Entry 7XYA (electron microscopy, 3.30 A resolution); this record covers chains C and N of the 10 polymer chains in the assembly.

[Chain C]
Molecule: DNA-directed RNA polymerase subunit beta
Source organism: Pseudomonas aeruginosa
Notes: EC 2.7.7.6
Reference sequence: Q51561 (RPOB_PSEAE); residue numbers follow UniProt; this construct covers 1-1357
Chain sequence (1357 residues; numbered 1 to 1357; the number before each row is that of its first residue):
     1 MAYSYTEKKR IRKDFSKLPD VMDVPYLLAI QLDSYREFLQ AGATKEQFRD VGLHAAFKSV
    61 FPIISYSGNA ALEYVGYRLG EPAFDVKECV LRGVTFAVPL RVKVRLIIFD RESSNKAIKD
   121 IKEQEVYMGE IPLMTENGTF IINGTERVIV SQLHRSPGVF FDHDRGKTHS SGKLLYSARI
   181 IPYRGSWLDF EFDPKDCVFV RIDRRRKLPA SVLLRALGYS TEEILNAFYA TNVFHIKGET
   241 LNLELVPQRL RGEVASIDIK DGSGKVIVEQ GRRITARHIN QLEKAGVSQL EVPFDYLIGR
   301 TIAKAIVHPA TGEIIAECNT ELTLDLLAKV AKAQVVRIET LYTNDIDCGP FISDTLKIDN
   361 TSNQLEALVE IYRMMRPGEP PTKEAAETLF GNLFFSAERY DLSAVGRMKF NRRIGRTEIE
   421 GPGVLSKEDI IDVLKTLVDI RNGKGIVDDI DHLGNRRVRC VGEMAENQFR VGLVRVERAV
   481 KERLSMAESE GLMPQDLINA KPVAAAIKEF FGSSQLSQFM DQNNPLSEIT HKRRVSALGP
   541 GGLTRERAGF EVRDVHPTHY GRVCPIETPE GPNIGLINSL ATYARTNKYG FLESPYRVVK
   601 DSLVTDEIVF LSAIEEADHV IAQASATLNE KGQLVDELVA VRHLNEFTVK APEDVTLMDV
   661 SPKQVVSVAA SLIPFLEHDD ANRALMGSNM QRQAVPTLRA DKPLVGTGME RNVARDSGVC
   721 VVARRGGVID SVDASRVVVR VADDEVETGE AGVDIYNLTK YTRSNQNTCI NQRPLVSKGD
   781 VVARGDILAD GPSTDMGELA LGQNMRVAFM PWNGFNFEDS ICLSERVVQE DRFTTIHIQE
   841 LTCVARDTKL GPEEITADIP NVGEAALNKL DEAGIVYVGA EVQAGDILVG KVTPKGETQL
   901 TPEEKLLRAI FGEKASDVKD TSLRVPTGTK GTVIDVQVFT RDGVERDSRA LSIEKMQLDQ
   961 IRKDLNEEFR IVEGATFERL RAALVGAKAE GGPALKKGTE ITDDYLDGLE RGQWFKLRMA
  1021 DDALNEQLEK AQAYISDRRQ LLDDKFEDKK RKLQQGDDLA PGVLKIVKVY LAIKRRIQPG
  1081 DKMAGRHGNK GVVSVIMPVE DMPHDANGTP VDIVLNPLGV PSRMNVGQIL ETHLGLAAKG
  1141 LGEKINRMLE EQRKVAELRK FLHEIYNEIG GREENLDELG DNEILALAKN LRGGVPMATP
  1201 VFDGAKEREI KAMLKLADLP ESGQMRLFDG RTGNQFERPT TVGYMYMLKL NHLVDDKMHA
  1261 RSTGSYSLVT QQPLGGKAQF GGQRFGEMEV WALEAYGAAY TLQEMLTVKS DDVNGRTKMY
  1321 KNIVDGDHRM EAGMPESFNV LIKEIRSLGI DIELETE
Disordered / not traced: 1-2, 231-339, 895-917, 988-1019, 1357

[Chain N]
Molecule: nontemplate strand DNA
Sequence (62 nucleotides; each row starts with the number of its first residue):
     1 CGCTATGGGA CGATAAAGGT ATAAATTCTC TATAATGGGA GCTGCTCTGG CCGAAGCCCG
    61 CC
Disordered / not traced: 1-2, 61-62

[How chain C and chain N interact]
Residue-residue contacts (16; chain C residue first):
  Arg155(C) with DT43(N), phosphate contact; DG44(N), sugar contact
  Arg179(C) with DT43(N), hydrogen bond to the phosphate; DG44(N), salt bridge to the phosphate
  Ile181(C) with DT43(N), base contact
  Gly185(C) with DT43(N), base contact
  Trp187(C) with DT43(N), base contact
  Asp203(C) with DT43(N), base contact
  Arg204(C) with DC42(N), base contact
  Ile450(C) with DG44(N), base contact
  Arg478(C) with DG39(N), salt bridge to the phosphate
  Glu546(C) with DC45(N), base contact
  Arg547(C) with DG44(N), phosphate contact; DC45(N), salt bridge to the phosphate
  Glu551(C) with DG44(N), hydrogen bond to the base
  Val552(C) with DG44(N), base contact
Also at the interface, not in a pair above, chain C (15 interface residues in all): Glu379, Leu543
Also at the interface, not in a pair above, chain N (6 interface residues in all): DG37

[In short]
Chain C and chain N form an interface of 15 and 6 residues respectively; the contacts include 2 hydrogen bonds
and 3 salt bridges. Polar pairs include Glu551(C)-DG44(N), Arg179(C)-DT43(N) and Arg179(C)-DG44(N).
Here chain C is DNA-directed RNA polymerase subunit beta (Pseudomonas aeruginosa) and chain N is nontemplate
strand DNA. Entry 7XYA (The cryo-EM structure of an AlpA-loading complex) was determined by electron
microscopy, deposited together with 7XYB.
